8GRA - chains B and C of the 12 polymer chains in the assembly; structure by electron microscopy, 2.80 A resolution.

Chain B (and C):
Protein: Bacterodales T6SS protein TssD (Hcp)
From: Bacteroides fragilis
Notes: chain C of this document is another copy of the same molecule, construct and numbering; everything in this record applies to it too
UniProt: A0A081TQ32 (A0A081TQ32_BACFG); numbering as in UniProt (aligned over 1-129)
Chain sequence (129 residues; numbered 1 to 129; the number before each row is that of its first residue):
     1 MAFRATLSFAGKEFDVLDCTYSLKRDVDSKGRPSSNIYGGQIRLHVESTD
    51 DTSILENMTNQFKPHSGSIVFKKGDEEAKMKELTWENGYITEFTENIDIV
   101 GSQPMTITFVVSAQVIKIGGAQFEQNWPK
Disordered / not traced: 1, 76 (chain C: 1, 76-77)

How chain B and chain C interact:
Pairs across the interface (50):
  Phe-3(B) with Pro-104(C), hydrophobic; Met-105(C), hydrophobic
  Ala-5(B) with Ile-99(C), hydrophobic
  Val-16(B) with Ile-99(C)
  Leu-17(B) with Asp-98(C); Ile-99(C)
  Asp-18(B) with Ile-97(C); Asp-98(C)
  Cys-19(B) with Asn-96(C); Ile-97(C), hydrogen bond (backbone-backbone)
  Thr-20(B) with Glu-95(C); Asn-96(C), hydrogen bond
  Tyr-21(B) with Leu-55(C); Phe-93(C), hydrophobic; Thr-94(C); Glu-95(C), hydrogen bond (backbone-backbone)
  Ser-22(B) with Phe-93(C); Thr-94(C)
  Leu-23(B) with Leu-55(C), hydrophobic; Glu-92(C); Phe-93(C), hydrogen bond (backbone-backbone)
  Lys-24(B) with Thr-91(C); Glu-92(C), salt bridge
  Arg-25(B) with Gln-61(C), hydrogen bond (side chain-backbone); Thr-91(C), hydrogen bond (backbone-backbone)
  Val-27(B) with Thr-91(C)
  Lys-30(B) with Gln-125(C); Trp-127(C), hydrogen bond (backbone-side chain)
  Gly-31(B) with Ser-112(C); Trp-127(C)
  Arg-32(B) with Trp-127(C); Pro-128(C)
  Asn-36(B) with Gln-61(C)
  Ile-37(B) with Met-58(C), hydrophobic; Gln-61(C)
  Phe-71(B) with Ile-97(C), hydrophobic
  Met-80(B) with Ser-48(C); Thr-49(C); Asp-50(C); Met-105(C), hydrophobic
  Lys-81(B) with Thr-49(C); Asp-50(C); Thr-52(C), hydrogen bond; Met-105(C)
  Ile-118(B) with Thr-52(C); Leu-55(C), hydrophobic
  Gly-120(B) with Glu-56(C)
  Ala-121(B) with Thr-52(C); Leu-55(C), hydrophobic
  Gln-122(B) with Thr-59(C)
Other interface residues (no listed pair), chain B (29 interface residues in all): Arg-4, Pro-33, Lys-79, Gly-119
Other interface residues (no listed pair), chain C (29 interface residues in all): Gln-41, Phe-62, Tyr-89, Ile-90, Val-100

Overview:
The chain B/chain C interface involves 29 residues from each chain, with 8 hydrogen bonds and 1 salt bridge.
Among the polar pairs are Lys-24(B)/Glu-92(C), Thr-20(B)/Asn-96(C) and Arg-25(B)/Gln-61(C).
Both chains are Bacterodales T6SS protein TssD (Hcp) (Bacteroides fragilis). Entry 8GRA (Structure of Type VI
secretion system cargo delivery vehicle Hcp-VgrG-PAAR) was determined by electron microscopy together with
7YW0 from the same study.
